PDB entry 8HVO | X-ray diffraction, 1.65 A resolution | chains A and B

[Chain A (and B)]
Protein: 3C-like proteinase nsp5
Source organism: Severe acute respiratory syndrome coronavirus 2
Notes: EC 3.4.22.69; chain B of this document is another copy of the same molecule, construct and numbering; everything in this record applies to it too
Reference sequence: P0DTC1 (R1A_SARS2); residues 3-301 here correspond to UniProt positions 3266-3564 (UniProt number = residue number + 3263)
Sequence (299 residues; numbered 3 to 301; the number before each row is that of its first residue):
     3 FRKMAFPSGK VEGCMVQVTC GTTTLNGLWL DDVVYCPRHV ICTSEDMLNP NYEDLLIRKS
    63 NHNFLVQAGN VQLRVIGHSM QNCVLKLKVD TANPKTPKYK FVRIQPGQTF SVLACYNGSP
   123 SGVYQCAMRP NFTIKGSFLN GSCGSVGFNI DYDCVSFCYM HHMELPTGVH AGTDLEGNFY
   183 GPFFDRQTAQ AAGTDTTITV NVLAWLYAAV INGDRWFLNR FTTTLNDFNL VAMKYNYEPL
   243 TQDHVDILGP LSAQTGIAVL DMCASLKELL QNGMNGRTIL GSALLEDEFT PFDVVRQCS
Construct notes: engineered mutation F186 (Val3449 in P0DTC1)
Small-molecule neighbours: Paxlovid, bound form (4WI; (1R,2S,5S)-N-{(1E,2S)-1-imino-3-[(3S)-2-oxopyrrolidin-3-yl]propan-2-yl}-6,6-dimethyl-3-[3-methyl-N-(trifluoroacetyl)-L-valyl]-3-azabicyclo[3.1.0]hexane-2-carboxamide): H41, M49, Y54, F140, L141, N142, G143, S144, C145, H163, H164, M165, E166, L167, P168, H172, D187, R188, Q189, T190, Q192

[How chain A and chain B interact]
Residue-residue contacts (48):
  R4(A) - Y126(B)
  R4(A) - K137(B)  hydrogen bond (side chain-backbone)
  R4(A) - G138(B)  hydrogen bond (side chain-backbone)
  R4(A) - S139(B)  hydrogen bond
  K5(A) - R4(B)
  K5(A) - Y126(B)
  M6(A) - G124(B)
  M6(A) - V125(B)
  M6(A) - Y126(B)  hydrophobic
  M6(A) - S139(B)
  A7(A) - G124(B)
  A7(A) - V125(B)  hydrogen bond (backbone-backbone)
  F8(A) - V125(B)
  P9(A) - S10(B)
  P9(A) - E14(B)
  P9(A) - P122(B)  hydrophobic
  P9(A) - S123(B)
  P9(A) - G124(B)
  S10(A) - P9(B)
  S10(A) - S10(B)  hydrogen bond (backbone-side chain)
  S10(A) - E14(B)  hydrogen bond (backbone-side chain)
  G11(A) - G11(B)
  G11(A) - E14(B)  hydrogen bond (backbone-side chain)
  E14(A) - P9(B)
  E14(A) - S10(B)  hydrogen bond (side chain-backbone)
  E14(A) - G11(B)  hydrogen bond (side chain-backbone)
  P122(A) - P9(B)  hydrophobic
  S123(A) - P9(B)
  G124(A) - M6(B)
  G124(A) - A7(B)
  G124(A) - P9(B)
  V125(A) - M6(B)
  V125(A) - A7(B)  hydrogen bond (backbone-backbone)
  V125(A) - F8(B)
  V125(A) - V125(B)  hydrophobic
  Y126(A) - K5(B)
  Y126(A) - M6(B)  hydrophobic
  Q127(A) - R4(B)  hydrogen bond (backbone-side chain)
  K137(A) - R4(B)  hydrogen bond (backbone-side chain)
  S139(A) - M6(B)
  S139(A) - Q299(B)  hydrogen bond
  L141(A) - Q299(B)
  E290(A) - R4(B)  salt bridge
  R298(A) - S123(B)  hydrogen bond (side chain-backbone)
  R298(A) - G124(B)
  Q299(A) - L141(B)
  C300(A) - L141(B)
  S301(A) - L141(B)
Other interface residues (no listed pair), chain A (26 interface residues in all): L115, C128, A129
Other interface residues (no listed pair), chain B (21 interface residues in all): K12, L115

[In short]
26 residues of chain A and 21 residues of chain B are in contact; the contacts include 14 hydrogen bonds and 1
salt bridge. Among the polar pairs are E290(A)-R4(B), R4(A)-K137(B) and R4(A)-G138(B). Ligands of chain A:
Paxlovid, bound form.
Both chains are 3C-like proteinase nsp5 (Severe acute respiratory syndrome coronavirus 2). Entry 8HVO (Crystal
structure of SARS-Cov-2 main protease V186F mutant in complex with PF07321332) was determined by X-ray
diffraction together with 8HZR, 8HVK, 8HVL, 8HVM and 8HVN from the same study.
